Entry 9MQG (electron microscopy, 3.30 A resolution); this record covers chains I and F of the 14 polymer chains in the assembly.

[Chain I]
Molecule: RM20A3 Fab heavy chain
Source organism: Macaca mulatta
Notes: antibody fragment or engineered binder
Amino-acid sequence (125 residues; each row starts with the number of its first residue; a row labelled like 82A-82C holds insertion residues (82A, then the next letters in order)):
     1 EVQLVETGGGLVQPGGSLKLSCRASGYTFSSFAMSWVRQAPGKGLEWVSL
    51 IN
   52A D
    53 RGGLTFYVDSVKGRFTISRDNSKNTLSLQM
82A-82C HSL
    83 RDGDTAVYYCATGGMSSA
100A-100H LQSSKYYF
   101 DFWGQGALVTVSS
Unresolved in the structure: 113
Disulfides: Cys22-Cys92

[Chain F]
Molecule: Transmembrane protein gp41
Source organism: Human immunodeficiency virus 1
Reference sequence: Q2N0S6 (Q2N0S6_9HIV1); residues 512-664 here correspond to UniProt positions 509-661 (UniProt number = residue number - 3)
Amino-acid sequence (153 residues; each row starts with the number of its first residue):
   512 AVGIGAVSLGFLGAAGSTMGAASMTLTVQARNLLSGIVQQQSNLLRAPEP
   562 QQHLLKDTHWGIKQLQARVLAVEHYLRDQQLLGIWGCSGKLICCTNVPWN
   612 SSWSNRNLSEIWDNMTWLQWDKEISNYTQIIYGLLEESQNQQEKNEQDLL
   662 ALD
Unresolved in the structure: 512-518, 547-569
Differences from the reference sequence: conflict Ser519 (Phe516 in Q2N0S6), Pro559 (Ile556 in Q2N0S6), Pro561 (Ala558 in Q2N0S6), Asp568 (Leu565 in Q2N0S6), His570 (Val567 in Q2N0S6), His585 (Arg582 in Q2N0S6), Cys605 (Thr602 in Q2N0S6)
Disulfides: Cys598-Cys604
Covalent attachments: N-acetylglucosamine (NAG) linked to Asn611, Asn618, Asn637

[Chain I / chain F interface]
Residue-residue contacts (19):
  Asn52(I) with Asp659(F), hydrogen bond
  Arg53(I) with Lys655(F); Asn656(F), hydrogen bond; Asp659(F), salt bridge
  Leu56(I) with Asn656(F); Asp659(F); Leu660(F), hydrophobic
  Phe58(I) with Leu660(F), hydrophobic; Leu663(F), hydrophobic
  Met97(I) with Asp659(F)
  Ser99(I) with Asp659(F)
  Ala100(I) with Gln658(F); Asp659(F); Ala662(F), hydrophobic
  Leu100A(I) with Lys655(F); Gln658(F)
  Tyr100F(I) with Ala662(F), hydrogen bond (side chain-backbone); Leu663(F); Asp664(F), hydrogen bond (side chain-backbone)
Interface residues without a listed pair, chain I (11 interface residues in all): Asp52A, Gly55

[In short]
The interface between chain I and chain F involves 11 residues on one side and 8 on the other, with 4 hydrogen
bonds and 1 salt bridge. Polar pairs include Arg53(I)-Asp659(F), Asn52(I)-Asp659(F) and Arg53(I)-Asn656(F).
N-acetylglucosamine is covalently linked to Asn611(F), Asn618(F) and Asn637(F).
Here chain I is RM20A3 Fab heavy chain (Macaca mulatta) and chain F is Transmembrane protein gp41 (Human
immunodeficiency virus 1). Entry 9MQG (RM017 Fab in complex with Apex-GT6.2 trimer and RM20A3 Fab) was
determined by electron microscopy (same publication as 9MPX, 9B8B, 9B8C, 9MPB and 9MPC).
